Entry 5FQC (X-ray diffraction, 1.45 A resolution); this record covers chain A.

Chain A:
Name: Beta-lactamase
Organism: Pseudomonas aeruginosa
Notes: EC 3.5.2.6
UniProt: Q9K2N0 (Q9K2N0_PSEAI); numbering as in UniProt (aligned over 27-266)
Chain sequence (242 residues; numbered 25 to 266; the number before each row is that of its first residue):
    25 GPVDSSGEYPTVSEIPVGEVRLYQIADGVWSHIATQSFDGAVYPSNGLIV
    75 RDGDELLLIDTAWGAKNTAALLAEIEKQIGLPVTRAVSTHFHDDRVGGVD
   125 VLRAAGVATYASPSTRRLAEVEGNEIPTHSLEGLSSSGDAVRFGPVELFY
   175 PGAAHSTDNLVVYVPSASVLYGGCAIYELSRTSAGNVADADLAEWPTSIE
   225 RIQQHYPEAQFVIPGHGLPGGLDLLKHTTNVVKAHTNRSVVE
Unresolved in the structure: 25-31, 264-266
Differences from the reference sequence: expression tag (25-26)
Ion coordination: Zn2+ site 1: His114, His116, His179 (together with OK3); Zn2+ site 2: Asp118, Cys198, His240 (together with OK3); Zn2+ site 3: His153, His251 (together with formate)
Small-molecule neighbours: OK3 ((4R)-4-[[4-(aminomethyl)phenyl]carbonylamino]-3,3-bis(oxidanyl)-2-oxa-3-boranuidabicyclo[4.4.0]deca-1(10),6,8-triene-10-carboxylic acid): Phe62, Tyr67, Trp87, His114, His116, Asp117, Asp118, Glu146, His179, Cys198, Tyr201, Gly209, Asn210, Asp213, His240

In short:
Bound to chain A: compound OK3. His114, His116 and His179 coordinate Zn2+ site 1. Asp118, Cys198 and His240
coordinate Zn2+ site 2.
Chain A is Beta-lactamase (Pseudomonas aeruginosa); the structure, Crystal structure of the
metallo-beta-lactamase VIM-2 with 2C, was determined by X-ray diffraction, deposited together with 5FQ9, 5J8X
and 5FQB.
